PDB entry 5JSE | X-ray diffraction, 1.89 A resolution | chains A and C of the 3 polymer chains in the assembly

== Chain A (and C) ==
Name: phiAB6 tailspike
Organism: unidentified phage
Notes: chain C of this document is another copy of the same molecule, construct and numbering; everything in this record applies to it too
Chain sequence (719 residues; row label = number of the first residue in the row; numbers below 1 keep their minus sign (Met-153 is residue -153)):
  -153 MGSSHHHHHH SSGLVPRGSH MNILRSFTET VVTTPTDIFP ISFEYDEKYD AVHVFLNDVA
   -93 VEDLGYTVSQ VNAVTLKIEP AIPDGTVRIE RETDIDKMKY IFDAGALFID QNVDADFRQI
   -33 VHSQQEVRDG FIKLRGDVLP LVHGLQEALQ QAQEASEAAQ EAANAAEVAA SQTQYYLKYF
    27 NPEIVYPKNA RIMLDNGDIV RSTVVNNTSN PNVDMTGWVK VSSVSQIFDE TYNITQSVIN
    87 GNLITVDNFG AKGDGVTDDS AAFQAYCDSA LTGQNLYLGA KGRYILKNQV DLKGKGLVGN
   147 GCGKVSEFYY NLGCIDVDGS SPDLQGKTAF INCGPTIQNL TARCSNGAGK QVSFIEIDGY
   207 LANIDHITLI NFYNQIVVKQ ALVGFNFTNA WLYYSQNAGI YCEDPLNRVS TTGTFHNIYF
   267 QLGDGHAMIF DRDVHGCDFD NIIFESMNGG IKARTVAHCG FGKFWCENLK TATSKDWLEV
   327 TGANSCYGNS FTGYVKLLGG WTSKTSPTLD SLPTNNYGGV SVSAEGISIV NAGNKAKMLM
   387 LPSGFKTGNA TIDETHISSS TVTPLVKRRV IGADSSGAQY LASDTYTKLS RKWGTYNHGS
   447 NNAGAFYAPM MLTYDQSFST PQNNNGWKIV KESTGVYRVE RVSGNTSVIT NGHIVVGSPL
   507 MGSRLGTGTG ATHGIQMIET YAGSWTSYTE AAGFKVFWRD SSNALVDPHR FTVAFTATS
Disordered / not traced: -153 to 17
Ligand contacts:
  - malonic acid (MLA), molecule 1: Tyr156, Arg189, Ile216, Asn217, Tyr240
  - malonic acid (MLA), molecule 2: Asp420, Tyr426, Tyr442, His444

== Interface between chain A and chain C ==
Residue-residue contacts (287; chain A residue first):
  Thr19(A) with Gln18(C); Lys24(C), hydrogen bond (backbone-side chain)
  Gln20(A) with Lys24(C); Ile30(C); Tyr32(C); Ile38(C)
  Tyr21(A) with Val31(C); Tyr32(C), hydrophobic; Pro33(C); Ala36(C), hydrophobic; Arg37(C); Ile38(C), hydrophobic
  Tyr22(A) with Tyr22(C); Leu23(C), hydrogen bond (side chain-backbone); Lys24(C); Ala36(C); Arg37(C), hydrogen bond (backbone-backbone)
  Leu23(A) with Pro33(C), hydrophobic; Lys34(C); Asn35(C)
  Tyr25(A) with Lys34(C); Asn35(C), hydrogen bond
  Asp41(A) with Asn35(C)
  Asn42(A) with Asn35(C); Arg47(C), hydrogen bond (backbone-side chain)
  Gly43(A) with Asn35(C); Arg37(C), hydrogen bond (backbone-side chain); Arg47(C)
  Asp44(A) with Arg47(C), salt bridge
  Ile45(A) with Arg37(C)
  Lys66(A) with Glu76(C)
  Ser68(A) with Gln72(C); Ile73(C); Phe74(C), hydrogen bond (backbone-backbone)
  Ser69(A) with Phe74(C); Glu76(C), hydrogen bond
  Val70(A) with Ile73(C), hydrophobic; Phe74(C), hydrogen bond (backbone-backbone); Asp75(C); Gln82(C)
  Gln82(A) with Gln82(C)
  Asn86(A) with Asp75(C), hydrogen bond; Gln82(C), hydrogen bond; Ile85(C)
  Leu89(A) with Asn88(C), hydrogen bond (backbone-side chain); Leu89(C), hydrophobic
  Ile90(A) with Tyr78(C)
  Thr91(A) with Asn88(C), hydrogen bond
  Asp93(A) with Val84(C); Asn88(C)
  Asn94(A) with Tyr78(C); Ile80(C); Ile85(C); Asn88(C), hydrogen bond
  Phe95(A) with Tyr78(C), hydrophobic
  Leu117(A) with Thr77(C); Tyr78(C), hydrophobic
  Gly125(A) with Asn88(C)
  Ala126(A) with Gly87(C), hydrogen bond (backbone-backbone); Asn88(C), hydrogen bond (backbone-backbone); Ile90(C), hydrophobic; Gly119(C)
  Lys127(A) with Ala116(C), hydrogen bond (side chain-backbone); Leu117(C); Thr118(C)
  Asn146(A) with Gln120(C)
  Gly147(A) with Gln120(C), hydrogen bond (backbone-side chain)
  Cys148(A) with Gln120(C), hydrogen bond (backbone-side chain); Pro181(C); Thr182(C); Asn209(C)
  Gly149(A) with Gln120(C), hydrogen bond (backbone-side chain)
  Lys150(A) with Pro181(C); Tyr206(C); Leu207(C)
  Phe154(A) with Lys139(C); Gly140(C)
  Tyr155(A) with Gln120(C); Gly140(C), hydrogen bond (side chain-backbone); Gly180(C); Pro181(C)
  Leu158(A) with Thr118(C); Gly119(C); Gln120(C); Lys141(C)
  Gly159(A) with Gln120(C), hydrogen bond (backbone-side chain)
  Thr187(A) with Gln120(C), hydrogen bond
  His212(A) with Asn209(C); Asp211(C), salt bridge
  Asn235(A) with Asn209(C), hydrogen bond; Asn232(C)
  Trp237(A) with Leu207(C); Ala208(C); Asn209(C); Gly230(C)
  Tyr239(A) with Tyr206(C), hydrogen bond; Leu207(C)
  Asn263(A) with Asn232(C); Thr260(C)
  Tyr265(A) with Leu207(C), hydrophobic; Val229(C); Gly230(C)
  Gln267(A) with Tyr206(C)
  Asn287(A) with Thr260(C); His262(C); Asp284(C), hydrogen bond
  Ile289(A) with Thr258(C)
  Lys309(A) with Gly282(C); Cys283(C); Asp284(C); His304(C), hydrogen bond (side chain-backbone); Cys305(C); Gly306(C)
  Trp311(A) with Thr258(C); His281(C); Gly282(C)
  Tyr340(A) with His304(C)
  Lys342(A) with His304(C)
  Thr354(A) with Ile403(C)
  Leu355(A) with Ile403(C)
  Asp356(A) with Ile403(C); Ser404(C)
  Ser369(A) with Val366(C); Ile375(C)
  Ala370(A) with Gly334(C); Asn335(C); Gly365(C); Val366(C); Ile375(C)
  Gly372(A) with Ile375(C)
  Ile373(A) with Val366(C), hydrophobic; Ile373(C), hydrophobic
  Lys383(A) with Ile403(C)
  Met386(A) with Ile373(C); Met384(C)
  Leu387(A) with Ile375(C); Met384(C)
  Pro388(A) with Ile375(C); Val376(C), hydrophobic; Asn377(C); Ala382(C); Lys383(C), hydrogen bond (backbone-backbone); Met384(C)
  Ser389(A) with Ile398(C); Asp399(C), hydrogen bond (backbone-backbone)
  Gly390(A) with Met384(C); Asp399(C)
  Phe391(A) with Met384(C), hydrophobic; Phe391(C), hydrophobic; Asp399(C), hydrogen bond (backbone-backbone); Glu400(C); Thr401(C), hydrogen bond (backbone-backbone)
  Lys392(A) with Thr401(C); His402(C); Ile403(C)
  Thr393(A) with Thr401(C), hydrogen bond (backbone-backbone); His402(C); Ile403(C), hydrogen bond (backbone-backbone); Leu411(C)
  Gly394(A) with Ile403(C)
  Ala396(A) with His402(C); Leu411(C); Val412(C), hydrogen bond (backbone-backbone)
  Thr397(A) with Val412(C); Arg414(C)
  Ile398(A) with Val412(C), hydrogen bond (backbone-backbone); Lys413(C); Arg414(C), hydrogen bond (backbone-backbone)
  Asp399(A) with Arg414(C), salt bridge; Leu427(C)
  Glu400(A) with Lys413(C), salt bridge; Arg414(C), hydrogen bond (backbone-backbone); Arg415(C); Val416(C), hydrogen bond (backbone-backbone)
  Thr401(A) with Val416(C); Gln425(C), hydrogen bond; Leu427(C)
  His402(A) with Val416(C); Gln425(C)
  Ser404(A) with Gln425(C), hydrogen bond (backbone-side chain)
  Ser405(A) with Gln425(C)
  Thr407(A) with Gln425(C), hydrogen bond (backbone-side chain)
  Val408(A) with Gly418(C); Ala419(C), hydrophobic; Gly423(C); Gln425(C)
  Thr409(A) with Val416(C)
  Pro410(A) with Val416(C)
  Leu411(A) with Arg415(C), hydrogen bond (backbone-side chain); Val416(C), hydrophobic
  Lys413(A) with Lys413(C); Arg415(C)
  Asp430(A) with Arg415(C), salt bridge
  Tyr432(A) with Arg415(C); Ile417(C), hydrophobic; Ala428(C); Trp439(C); Gly440(C), hydrogen bond (side chain-backbone)
  Thr433(A) with Phe452(C)
  Lys434(A) with Ile417(C); Ala419(C), hydrogen bond (side chain-backbone); Thr441(C), hydrogen bond (backbone-side chain); Tyr442(C); His444(C), hydrogen bond; Phe452(C)
  Leu435(A) with Phe452(C)
  Ser436(A) with Phe452(C)
  Arg437(A) with Arg415(C); Trp439(C); Phe452(C)
  Trp439(A) with Trp439(C), hydrophobic
  Ala454(A) with Trp439(C), hydrophobic; Phe452(C); Tyr453(C)
  Pro455(A) with Phe452(C); Tyr453(C), hydrogen bond (backbone-backbone)
  Met456(A) with Ala451(C); Phe452(C), hydrophobic
  Met457(A) with Tyr453(C); His499(C); Val501(C), hydrophobic; Thr562(C)
  Leu458(A) with His499(C)
  Thr459(A) with His499(C), hydrogen bond
  Phe464(A) with Asn497(C)
  Gln468(A) with His499(C)
  Asn469(A) with Asn448(C), hydrogen bond; Ala449(C)
  Asn470(A) with Ala449(C); Gly450(C); Ala451(C), hydrogen bond (side chain-backbone); Tyr453(C)
  Asn471(A) with Thr441(C); Tyr442(C); Asn443(C), hydrogen bond (backbone-side chain); Ala449(C), hydrogen bond (backbone-backbone); Gly450(C)
  Gly472(A) with Ser446(C); Asn448(C)
  Val488(A) with Ser446(C); Asn448(C)
  Ser489(A) with Ser446(C)
  Gly490(A) with Gly445(C); Ser446(C), hydrogen bond (backbone-backbone)
  Asn491(A) with Asn443(C), hydrogen bond; Ser446(C)
  Ser493(A) with Asn443(C)
  Val501(A) with Val501(C), hydrophobic
  Gly503(A) with Ile500(C); Val501(C)
  Ser504(A) with Ile500(C), hydrogen bond (backbone-backbone); Val501(C); Val502(C), hydrogen bond (side chain-backbone); His519(C); Ile521(C)
  Pro505(A) with His519(C); Gly520(C); Ile521(C), hydrogen bond (backbone-backbone)
  Leu506(A) with Ile521(C); Gln522(C); Met523(C), hydrophobic
  Arg510(A) with Trp531(C), hydrogen bond (backbone-side chain); Thr532(C), hydrogen bond (side chain-backbone); Thr535(C)
  Leu511(A) with Gln522(C); Met523(C), hydrogen bond (backbone-backbone); Glu525(C); Trp531(C)
  Gly512(A) with Gln522(C), hydrogen bond (backbone-side chain)
  Thr513(A) with Gln522(C)
  Gly514(A) with Ile521(C); Phe543(C); Arg545(C), hydrogen bond (backbone-side chain)
  Thr515(A) with Gly520(C); Arg545(C)
  Gly516(A) with His519(C); Gly520(C); Arg545(C)
  Ala517(A) with Thr518(C); His519(C)
  Thr518(A) with Thr518(C)
  Ser547(A) with Asn549(C)
  Arg556(A) with Asn497(C), hydrogen bond; Gly498(C), hydrogen bond (side chain-backbone); Trp531(C)
  Thr558(A) with His499(C); Ile500(C), hydrogen bond (side chain-backbone)
Interface residues without a listed pair, chain A (134 interface residues in all): Gln18, Met39, Ile73, Val151, Val368, Glu371, Leu385, Ser406, Val412, Val502
Interface residues without a listed pair, chain C (141 interface residues in all): Tyr21, Met39, Asn121, Tyr123, Asp204, Thr257, Ser336, Val368, Ser374, Met386, Thr397, Thr409, Pro410, Ala424, Ser429, Ser533, Ser565

== In short ==
The interface between chain A and chain C involves 134 residues on one side and 141 on the other; the contacts
include 65 hydrogen bonds and 5 salt bridges. Polar pairs include Asp44(A)-Arg47(C), His212(A)-Asp211(C) and
Asp399(A)-Arg414(C). Ligands of chain A: malonic acid.
Chain A and chain C are both phiAB6 tailspike (unidentified phage); the structure, Crystal structure of phiAB6
tailspike in complex with three-repeated oligosaccharides of Acinetobacter baumannii surface polysaccharide,
was determined by X-ray diffraction together with 5JS4 and 5JSD from the same study.
